Entry 6YSL (electron microscopy, 3.50 A resolution); this record covers chains B and F of the 7 polymer chains in the assembly.

[Chain B]
Name: Motility protein B
Source organism: Bacillus subtilis (strain 168)
Reference sequence: P28612 (MOTB_BACSU); numbering as in UniProt (aligned over 1-261)
Sequence (261 residues; each row starts with the number of its first residue):
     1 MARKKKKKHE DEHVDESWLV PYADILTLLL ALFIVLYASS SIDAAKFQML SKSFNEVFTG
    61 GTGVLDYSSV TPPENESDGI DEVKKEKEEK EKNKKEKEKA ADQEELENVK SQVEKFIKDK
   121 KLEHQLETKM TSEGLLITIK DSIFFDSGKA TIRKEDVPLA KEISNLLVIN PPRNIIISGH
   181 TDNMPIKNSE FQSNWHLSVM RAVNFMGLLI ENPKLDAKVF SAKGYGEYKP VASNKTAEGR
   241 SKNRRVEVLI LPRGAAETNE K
Not modelled in the structure: 1-14, 40-261

[Chain F]
Name: Motility protein A
Source organism: Bacillus subtilis (strain 168)
Reference sequence: P28611 (MOTA_BACSU); numbering as in UniProt (aligned over 1-270)
Sequence (270 residues; numbered 1 to 270; the number before each row is that of its first residue):
     1 MDKTSLIGII LAFVALSVGM VLKGVSFSAL ANPAAILIII AGTISAVVIA FPTKEIKKVP
    61 TLFRVLFKEN KQLTIEELIP MFSEWAQLAR REGLLALEAS IEDVDDAFLK NGLSMAVDGQ
   121 SAEFIRDIMT EEVEAMEDRH QAGAAIFTQA GTYAPTLGVL GAVIGLIAAL SHMDNTDELG
   181 HAISAAFVAT LLGIFTGYVL WHPFANKLKR KSKQEVKLRE VMIEGVLSVL EGQAPKVIEQ
   241 KLLMYLPAKD RLKFAEQGEA QNGEKKEEEA
Not modelled in the structure: 1-2, 257-270

[Chain B / chain F interface]
Contacting residue pairs - 8 pairs, chain B then chain F:
  Val20(B) with Tyr198(F)
  Asp24(B) with Thr190(F); Ile194(F)
  Leu28(B) with Phe187(F), hydrophobic; Thr190(F)
  Leu30(B) with Leu166(F), hydrophobic
  Ala31(B) with Phe187(F), hydrophobic
  Ile34(B) with Leu166(F), hydrophobic
Also at the interface, not in a pair above, chain F (7 interface residues in all): Ala169, Ile183

[In short]
Chain B and chain F form an interface of 6 and 7 residues respectively.
Here chain B is Motility protein B and chain F is Motility protein A, both from Bacillus subtilis (strain
168). Entry 6YSL (Structure of the flagellar MotAB stator complex from Bacillus subtilis) was determined by
electron microscopy, deposited together with 6YSF.
